PDB entry 6OUL | electron microscopy, 3.40 A resolution | chains I and L of the 9 polymer chains in the assembly

== Chain I ==
Protein: DNA-directed RNA polymerase subunit beta
From: Escherichia coli
Notes: EC 2.7.7.6
UniProt: P0A8V4 (RPOB_ECO57); numbering as in UniProt (aligned over 1-1342)
Chain sequence (1342 residues; numbered 1 to 1342; the number before each row is that of its first residue):
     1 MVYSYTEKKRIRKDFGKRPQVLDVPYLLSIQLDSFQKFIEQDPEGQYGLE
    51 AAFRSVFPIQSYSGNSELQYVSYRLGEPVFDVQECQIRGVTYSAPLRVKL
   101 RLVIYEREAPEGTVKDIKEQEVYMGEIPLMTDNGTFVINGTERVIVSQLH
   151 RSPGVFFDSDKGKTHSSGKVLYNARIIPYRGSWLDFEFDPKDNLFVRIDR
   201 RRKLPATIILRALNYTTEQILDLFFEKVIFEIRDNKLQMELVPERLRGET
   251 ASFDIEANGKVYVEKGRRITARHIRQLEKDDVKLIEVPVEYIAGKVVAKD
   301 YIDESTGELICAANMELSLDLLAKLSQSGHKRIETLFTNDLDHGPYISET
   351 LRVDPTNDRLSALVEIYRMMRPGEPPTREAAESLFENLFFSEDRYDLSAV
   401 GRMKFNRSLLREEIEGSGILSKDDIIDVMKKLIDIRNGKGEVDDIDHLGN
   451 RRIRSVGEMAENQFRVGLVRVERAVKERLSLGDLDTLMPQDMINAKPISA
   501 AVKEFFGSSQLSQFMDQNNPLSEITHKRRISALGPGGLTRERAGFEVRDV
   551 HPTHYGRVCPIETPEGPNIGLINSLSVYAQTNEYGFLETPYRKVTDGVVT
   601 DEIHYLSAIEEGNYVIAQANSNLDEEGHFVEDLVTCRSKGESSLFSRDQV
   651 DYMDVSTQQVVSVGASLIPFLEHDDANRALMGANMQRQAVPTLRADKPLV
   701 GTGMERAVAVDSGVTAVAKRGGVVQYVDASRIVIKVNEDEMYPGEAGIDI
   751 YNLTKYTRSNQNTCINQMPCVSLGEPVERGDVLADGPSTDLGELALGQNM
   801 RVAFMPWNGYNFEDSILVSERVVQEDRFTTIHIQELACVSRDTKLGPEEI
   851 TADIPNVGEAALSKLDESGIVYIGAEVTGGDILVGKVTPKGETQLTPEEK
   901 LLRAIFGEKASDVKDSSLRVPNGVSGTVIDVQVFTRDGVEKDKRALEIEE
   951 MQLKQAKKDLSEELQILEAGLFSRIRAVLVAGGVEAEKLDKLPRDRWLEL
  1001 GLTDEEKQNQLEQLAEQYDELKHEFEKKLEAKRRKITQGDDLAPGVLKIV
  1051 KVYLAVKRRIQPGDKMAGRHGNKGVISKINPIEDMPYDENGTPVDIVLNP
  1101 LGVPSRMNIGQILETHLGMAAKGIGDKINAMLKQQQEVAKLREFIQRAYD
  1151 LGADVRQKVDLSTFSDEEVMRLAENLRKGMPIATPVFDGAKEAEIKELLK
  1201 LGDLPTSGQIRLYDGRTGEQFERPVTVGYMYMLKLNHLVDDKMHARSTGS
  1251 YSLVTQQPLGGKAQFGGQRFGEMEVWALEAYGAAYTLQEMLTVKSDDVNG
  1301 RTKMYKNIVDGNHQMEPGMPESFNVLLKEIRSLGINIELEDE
Disordered / not traced: 1
Residues lining bound ligands: chapso (1N7): Gln725, Tyr726, Arg731, Ile748, Glu962, Gln965, Ile966, Ala969, Arg994

== Chain L ==
Protein: RNA polymerase sigma factor RpoD
From: Escherichia coli
UniProt: Q0P6L9 (Q0P6L9_ECOLX); numbering as in UniProt (aligned over 1-613)
Chain sequence (616 residues; each row starts with the number of its first residue; numbers below 1 keep their minus sign (Ser-2 is residue -2)):
    -2 SEFMEQNPQSQLKLLVTRGKEQGYLTYAEVNDHLPEDIVDSDQIEDIIQM
    48 INDMGIQVMEEAPDADDLMLAENTADEDAAEAAAQVLSSVESEIGRTTDP
    98 VRMYMREMGTVELLTREGEIDIAKRIEDGINQVQCSVAEYPEAITYLLEQ
   148 YDRVEAEEARLSDLITGFVDPNAEEDLAPTATHVGSELSQEDLDDDEDED
   198 EEDGDDDSADDDNSIDPELAREKFAELRAQYVVTRDTIKAKGRSHATAQE
   248 EILKLSEVFKQFRLVPKQFDYLVNSMRVMMDRVRTQERLIMKLCVEQCKM
   298 PKKNFITLFTGNETSDTWFNAAIAMNKPWSEKLHDVSEEVHRALQKLQQI
   348 EEETGLTIEQVKDINRRMSIGEAKARRAKKEMVEANLRLVISIAKKYTNR
   398 GLQFLDLIQEGNIGLMKAVDKFEYRRGYKFSTYATWWIRQAITRSIADQA
   448 RTIRIPVHMIETINKLNRISRQMLQEMGREPTPEELAERMLMPEDKIRKV
   498 LKIAKEPISMETPIGDDEDSHLGDFIEDTTLELPLDSATTESLRAATHDV
   548 LAGLTAREAKVLRMRFGIDMNTDYTLEEVGKQFDVTRERIRQIEAKALRK
   598 LRHPSRSEVLRSFLDD
Disordered / not traced: -2 to 89, 167-213, 237-242
Construct notes: expression tag (-2 to 0)
Residues lining bound ligands:
  - chapso (1N7), molecule 1: Ile505, Thr509, Pro510, Ile511
  - chapso (1N7), molecule 2: Ile511, Asp513, Phe522

== How chain I and chain L interact ==
Residue-residue contacts (65; chain I residue first):
  Arg97(I) - Gly475(L)
  Val122(I) - Gln472(L)
  Tyr123(I) - Leu471(L)  hydrophobic
  Tyr123(I) - Gln472(L)  hydrogen bond (backbone-side chain)
  Tyr123(I) - Gly475(L)
  Arg371(I) - Arg99(L)
  Pro372(I) - Arg93(L)
  Pro372(I) - Thr94(L)
  Pro372(I) - Arg99(L)  hydrogen bond (backbone-side chain)
  Gly373(I) - Glu90(L)
  Gly373(I) - Arg103(L)  hydrogen bond (backbone-side chain)
  Glu374(I) - Glu90(L)
  Pro375(I) - Glu90(L)
  Pro375(I) - Arg103(L)
  Glu477(I) - Lys393(L)
  Gln490(I) - Gln472(L)
  Asp491(I) - Gln469(L)  hydrogen bond
  Ile493(I) - Gln472(L)  hydrogen bond (backbone-side chain)
  Asn494(I) - Arg468(L)  hydrogen bond
  Asn494(I) - Gln472(L)  hydrogen bond (backbone-side chain)
  Ala495(I) - Gln472(L)
  Lys496(I) - Glu477(L)  salt bridge
  Asp842(I) - Lys499(L)
  Asn856(I) - Asp613(L)
  Pro897(I) - Gly564(L)
  Pro897(I) - Ile565(L)
  Glu898(I) - Leu540(L)
  Glu898(I) - Arg541(L)  salt bridge
  Glu898(I) - Thr544(L)
  Glu898(I) - Ile565(L)
  Lys900(I) - Phe563(L)
  Lys900(I) - Asp570(L)  salt bridge
  Leu901(I) - Leu559(L)  hydrophobic
  Leu901(I) - Phe563(L)
  Leu901(I) - Ile565(L)  hydrophobic
  Leu902(I) - Leu540(L)  hydrophobic
  Leu902(I) - Phe610(L)  hydrophobic
  Leu902(I) - Leu611(L)  hydrophobic
  Ala904(I) - Phe563(L)  hydrophobic
  Ala904(I) - Arg599(L)
  Ile905(I) - Leu595(L)  hydrophobic
  Ile905(I) - Leu598(L)  hydrophobic
  Ile905(I) - Arg599(L)  hydrogen bond (backbone-side chain)
  Phe906(I) - Ser604(L)
  Phe906(I) - Leu607(L)
  Phe906(I) - Arg608(L)
  Phe906(I) - Leu611(L)  hydrophobic
  Glu908(I) - Leu611(L)
  Asp937(I) - Arg495(L)  hydrogen bond (backbone-side chain)
  Thr1248(I) - Pro531(L)
  Ser1250(I) - Glu524(L)  hydrogen bond
  Tyr1251(I) - Glu524(L)
  Tyr1251(I) - Asp525(L)  hydrogen bond (backbone-backbone)
  Tyr1251(I) - Leu528(L)  hydrophobic
  Ser1252(I) - Asp525(L)
  Leu1253(I) - Ile523(L)  hydrogen bond (backbone-backbone)
  Leu1253(I) - Glu524(L)
  Leu1253(I) - Asp525(L)
  Gln1256(I) - Asp525(L)  hydrogen bond
  Gln1256(I) - Leu528(L)
  Leu1259(I) - Glu524(L)
  Gln1264(I) - Phe522(L)
  Tyr1305(I) - Pro531(L)
  Lys1306(I) - Ser534(L)
  Lys1306(I) - Glu538(L)
Interface residues without a listed pair, chain I (46 interface residues in all): Pro376, Arg936, Pro1044, Gly1045, Gly1260, Val1298, Arg1301, Thr1302, Asp1310
Interface residues without a listed pair, chain L (46 interface residues in all): Met102, Gly520, Asp521, Leu532, Ala535, Leu548, Asp566

== In short ==
Chain I and chain L each contribute 46 residues to their interface, with 13 hydrogen bonds and 3 salt bridges.
Among the polar pairs are Lys496(I)-Glu477(L), Glu898(I)-Arg541(L) and Lys900(I)-Asp570(L). Chain I binds
chapso. Bound to chain L: chapso.
Here chain I is DNA-directed RNA polymerase subunit beta and chain L is RNA polymerase sigma factor RpoD, both
from Escherichia coli. Entry 6OUL (Cryo-EM structure of Escherichia coli RNAP polymerase bound to rpsTP2
promoter DNA) was determined by electron microscopy together with 6N57, 6N58 and 6P1K from the same study.
